Entry 6UON (X-ray diffraction, 3.50 A resolution); this record covers chains D and F of the 5 polymer chains in the assembly.

[Chain D]
Name: HLA class I antigen
Source organism: Homo sapiens
Reference sequence: C1K0Y1 (C1K0Y1_HUMAN); residues 1-274 here correspond to UniProt positions 25-298 (UniProt number = residue number + 24)
Sequence (274 residues; numbered 1 to 274; the number before each row is that of its first residue):
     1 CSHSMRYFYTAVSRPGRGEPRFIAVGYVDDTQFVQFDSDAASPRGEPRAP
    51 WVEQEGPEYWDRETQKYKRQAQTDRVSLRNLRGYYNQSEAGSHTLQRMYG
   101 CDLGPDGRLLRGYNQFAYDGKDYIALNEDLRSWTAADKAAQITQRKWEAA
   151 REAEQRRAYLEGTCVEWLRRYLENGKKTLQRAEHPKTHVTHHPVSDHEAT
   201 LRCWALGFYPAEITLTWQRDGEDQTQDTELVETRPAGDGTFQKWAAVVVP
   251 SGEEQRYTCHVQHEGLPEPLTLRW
Disordered / not traced: 1
Cystine bridges: C101-C164, C203-C259

[Chain F]
Name: Gly-ala-asp-gly-val-gly-lys-ser-ala-leu
Reference sequence: P01111 (RASN_HUMAN); residues 1-10 here correspond to UniProt positions 10-19 (UniProt number = residue number + 9)
Sequence (10 residues; numbered 1 to 10; the number before each row is that of its first residue):
     1 GADGVGKSAL
Differences from the reference sequence: conflict D3 (Gly12 in P01111)
Swiss-Prot annotation at these positions:
  - binding site (GTP): G1, A2, G4 to A9
Reported in the primary citation:
  - mutagenesis - A9L: increased stability in response to HLA-C08:02
  - mutagenesis - A9L (20-fold): increased signaling in response to TCR9a
  - mutagenesis - A9L: increased stability with HLA class I antigen (chain D)

[Chain D / chain F interface]
Contacting residue pairs - 35 pairs, chain D then chain F:
  Y7(D) - G1(F)
  Y7(D) - A2(F)
  Y9(D) - A2(F)
  E63(D) - G1(F)
  E63(D) - A2(F)  hydrogen bond (side chain-backbone)
  K66(D) - G1(F)
  K66(D) - A2(F)
  Y67(D) - A2(F)  hydrophobic
  R69(D) - G4(F)  hydrogen bond (side chain-backbone)
  Q70(D) - S8(F)
  T73(D) - K7(F)
  T73(D) - S8(F)
  T73(D) - A9(F)
  S77(D) - A9(F)  hydrogen bond (side chain-backbone)
  S77(D) - L10(F)
  N80(D) - L10(F)  hydrogen bond (side chain-backbone)
  Y84(D) - L10(F)
  L95(D) - L10(F)  hydrophobic
  R97(D) - D3(F)  salt bridge
  Y99(D) - A2(F)
  Y99(D) - D3(F)  hydrogen bond (side chain-backbone)
  Y123(D) - L10(F)  hydrophobic
  T143(D) - L10(F)
  K146(D) - L10(F)  hydrogen bond (side chain-backbone)
  W147(D) - S8(F)  hydrogen bond (side chain-backbone)
  E152(D) - K7(F)
  E152(D) - S8(F)
  Q155(D) - G6(F)  hydrogen bond (side chain-backbone)
  R156(D) - D3(F)  salt bridge
  R156(D) - V5(F)
  Y159(D) - G1(F)  hydrogen bond (side chain-backbone)
  Y159(D) - A2(F)
  Y159(D) - D3(F)
  W167(D) - G1(F)
  Y171(D) - G1(F)
Other interface residues (no listed pair), chain D (26 interface residues in all): M5, L81

[Overview]
26 residues of chain D and 10 residues of chain F are in contact; the contacts include 9 hydrogen bonds and 2
salt bridges. Polar contacts include R97(D)-D3(F), R156(D)-D3(F) and E63(D)-A2(F). The paper reports that A9L
of chain F increases stability in response to HLA-C08:02; A9L of chain F increases signaling in response to
TCR9a.
Chain D is HLA class I antigen (Homo sapiens) and chain F is Gly-ala-asp-gly-val-gly-lys-ser-ala-leu; the
structure, Molecular basis for tumor infiltrating TCR recognition of hotspot KRAS-G12D mutation, was
determined by X-ray diffraction together with 6ULI, 6ULK, 6ULN and 6ULR from the same study.
